PDB entry 6AJ0 | electron microscopy, 3.40 A resolution | chains A and C of the 4 polymer chains in the assembly

# Chain A
Protein: Viral protein 1
Source organism: Enterovirus D68
UniProtKB: A0A097F8Q2 (A0A097F8Q2_9ENTO); residues 1-295 here correspond to UniProt positions 565-859 (UniProt number = residue number + 564)
Chain sequence (295 residues; numbered 1 to 295; the number before each row is that of its first residue):
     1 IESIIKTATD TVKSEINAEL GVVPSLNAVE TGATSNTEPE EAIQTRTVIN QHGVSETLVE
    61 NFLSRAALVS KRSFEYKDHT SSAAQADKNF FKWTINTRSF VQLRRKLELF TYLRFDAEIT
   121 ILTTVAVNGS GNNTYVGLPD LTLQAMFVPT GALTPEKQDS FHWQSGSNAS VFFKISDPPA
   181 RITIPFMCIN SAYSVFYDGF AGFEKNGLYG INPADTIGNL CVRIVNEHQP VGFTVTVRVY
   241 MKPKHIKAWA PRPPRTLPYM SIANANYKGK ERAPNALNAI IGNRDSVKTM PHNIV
Not modelled in the structure: 78-87, 129-134, 290-295

# Chain C
Protein: Capsid protein VP3
Source organism: Enterovirus D68
Chain sequence (247 residues; numbered 1 to 247; the number before each row is that of its first residue):
     1 GVPTYLLPGS GQFLTTDDHS SAPALPCFNP TPEMHIPGQV RNMLEVVQVE SMMEINNTES
    61 AVGMERLKVD ISALTDVDQL LFNIPLDIQL DGPLRNTLVG NISRYYTHWS GSLEMTFMFC
   121 GSFMATGKLI LCYTPPGGSC PTTRETAMLG THIVWDFGLQ SSVTLIIPWI SGSHYRMFNN
   181 DAKSTNANVG YVTCFMQTNL IVPSESSDTC SLIGFIAAKD DFSLRLMRDS PDIGQLDHLH
   241 AAEAAYQ

# Interface between chain A and chain C
Pairs across the interface (132; chain A residue first):
  Thr9(A) - Asp220(C)  hydrogen bond (side chain-backbone)
  Thr9(A) - Asp221(C)
  Ser25(A) - Val163(C)
  Ser25(A) - Thr164(C)  hydrogen bond (backbone-backbone)
  Leu26(A) - Trp155(C)
  Leu26(A) - Gln160(C)
  Leu26(A) - Ser162(C)
  Asn27(A) - Gln160(C)
  Asn27(A) - Ser162(C)
  Asn27(A) - Thr164(C)
  Val29(A) - Glu50(C)
  Val29(A) - Thr116(C)
  Val29(A) - Met118(C)  hydrophobic
  Val29(A) - Ser162(C)
  Val29(A) - Phe215(C)  hydrophobic
  Glu30(A) - Met118(C)
  Ala33(A) - Glu50(C)
  Thr34(A) - Gln48(C)
  Ser35(A) - Thr164(C)  hydrogen bond
  Thr37(A) - Thr164(C)
  Thr37(A) - Ile166(C)
  Thr37(A) - Lys219(C)  hydrogen bond (backbone-side chain)
  His52(A) - Ser110(C)
  His52(A) - His174(C)
  His52(A) - Tyr175(C)
  Gly53(A) - Ser223(C)
  Val54(A) - Leu44(C)  hydrophobic
  Glu56(A) - Tyr106(C)
  Glu56(A) - Arg225(C)
  Glu56(A) - Leu226(C)  hydrogen bond (side chain-backbone)
  Glu56(A) - Met227(C)
  Thr57(A) - Asn42(C)  hydrogen bond
  Thr57(A) - Met43(C)  hydrogen bond (backbone-backbone)
  Thr57(A) - Leu44(C)
  Thr57(A) - Tyr106(C)
  Thr57(A) - Leu224(C)
  Leu58(A) - Arg41(C)
  Leu58(A) - Asn42(C)
  Val59(A) - Val40(C)
  Val59(A) - Arg41(C)
  Val59(A) - Asn42(C)
  Phe62(A) - Tyr106(C)
  Phe62(A) - Met227(C)
  Arg65(A) - Met227(C)
  Ala66(A) - Thr15(C)
  Ser70(A) - Tyr246(C)  hydrogen bond
  Lys71(A) - Tyr246(C)
  Arg72(A) - Tyr246(C)
  Lys88(A) - Gln247(C)
  Lys92(A) - Ala245(C)
  Lys92(A) - Tyr246(C)
  Lys92(A) - Gln247(C)
  Trp93(A) - Ala245(C)
  Trp93(A) - Tyr246(C)
  Thr94(A) - Ala245(C)
  Val101(A) - Ile233(C)
  Val101(A) - Leu239(C)  hydrophobic
  Arg105(A) - Tyr105(C)  hydrogen bond
  Arg105(A) - Asp232(C)  salt bridge
  Lys106(A) - Met227(C)
  Phe110(A) - Val40(C)  hydrophobic
  Phe110(A) - Met43(C)  hydrophobic
  Arg114(A) - Thr31(C)  hydrogen bond (side chain-backbone)
  Arg114(A) - Glu33(C)
  Glu118(A) - His19(C)
  Glu118(A) - Ser21(C)  hydrogen bond
  Thr120(A) - Phe13(C)
  Arg181(A) - Asp17(C)  salt bridge
  Arg181(A) - Ser21(C)
  Ile182(A) - Ala22(C)
  Ile182(A) - Ala24(C)  hydrophobic
  Thr183(A) - Ser21(C)
  Thr183(A) - Ala22(C)  hydrogen bond (backbone-backbone)
  Thr183(A) - Pro23(C)
  Thr183(A) - Ala24(C)  hydrogen bond (backbone-backbone)
  Pro185(A) - Leu25(C)
  Pro185(A) - Phe28(C)  hydrophobic
  Phe186(A) - Phe28(C)
  Phe186(A) - Thr31(C)
  Cys188(A) - Thr31(C)
  Ile189(A) - Thr31(C)
  Asn190(A) - Thr31(C)  hydrogen bond (backbone-side chain)
  Ser191(A) - Pro32(C)  hydrogen bond (side chain-backbone)
  Ser191(A) - Met34(C)
  Lys242(A) - Asp17(C)  salt bridge
  Lys247(A) - Glu33(C)  salt bridge
  Ala248(A) - Gln39(C)
  Ala248(A) - Val40(C)  hydrogen bond (backbone-backbone)
  Trp249(A) - Ile36(C)  hydrogen bond (side chain-backbone)
  Trp249(A) - Gly38(C)
  Trp249(A) - Gln39(C)
  Ala250(A) - Gly38(C)  hydrogen bond (backbone-backbone)
  Pro254(A) - Asn101(C)
  Thr256(A) - Asn96(C)
  Met260(A) - Leu239(C)
  Met260(A) - His240(C)  hydrogen bond (backbone-backbone)
  Ser261(A) - His240(C)
  Ile262(A) - Leu239(C)  hydrophobic
  Ile262(A) - His240(C)
  Ile262(A) - Ala241(C)
  Ile262(A) - Ala242(C)  hydrophobic
  Asn275(A) - Asp232(C)
  Asn278(A) - Val62(C)
  Asn278(A) - Gly63(C)  hydrogen bond (backbone-backbone)
  Asn278(A) - Arg66(C)
  Ala279(A) - Arg66(C)
  Ile280(A) - Arg95(C)  hydrogen bond (backbone-side chain)
  Ile280(A) - Asn96(C)
  Ile281(A) - Glu54(C)
  Ile281(A) - Asn57(C)
  Ile281(A) - Arg66(C)  hydrogen bond (backbone-side chain)
  Ile281(A) - Asp91(C)
  Ile281(A) - Gly92(C)
  Ile281(A) - Pro93(C)
  Ile281(A) - Arg95(C)
  Gly282(A) - Asn57(C)
  Gly282(A) - Asp91(C)  hydrogen bond (backbone-side chain)
  Asn283(A) - Asn57(C)
  Asn283(A) - Thr58(C)
  Asn283(A) - Glu59(C)
  Asn283(A) - Arg66(C)  hydrogen bond
  Arg284(A) - Ile55(C)  hydrogen bond (side chain-backbone)
  Arg284(A) - Asn57(C)  hydrogen bond (backbone-backbone)
  Arg284(A) - Thr58(C)  hydrogen bond (backbone-side chain)
  Arg284(A) - Asn83(C)  hydrogen bond (side chain-backbone)
  Arg284(A) - Pro85(C)
  Asp285(A) - Thr58(C)  hydrogen bond (backbone-side chain)
  Val287(A) - Asn56(C)
  Val287(A) - Phe82(C)  hydrophobic
  Val287(A) - Asn83(C)
  Lys288(A) - Leu80(C)
  Lys288(A) - Leu81(C)
Interface residues without a listed pair, chain A (87 interface residues in all): Ala8, Val23, Ala28, Asn36, Glu38, Pro39, Ala42, Ile43, Asn50, Asn61, Phe91, Gln102, Tyr112, Ala169, Pro178, Ile184, Met187, Ala192, Tyr240, Pro251, Pro258, Pro274, Thr289
Interface residues without a listed pair, chain C (89 interface residues in all): Gly11, Thr16, Pro30, Pro37, Val46, Ala61, Glu114, Thr151, Ser161, Pro168, Asp229, Ser230, Gln235, Glu243

# Summary
Chain A and chain C form an interface of 87 and 89 residues respectively, with 29 hydrogen bonds and 4 salt
bridges. Among the polar pairs are Arg105(A)-Asp232(C), Arg181(A)-Asp17(C) and Lys242(A)-Asp17(C).
Chain A is Viral protein 1 and chain C is Capsid protein VP3, both from Enterovirus D68; the structure, The
structure of Enterovirus D68 mature virion, was determined by electron microscopy, deposited together with
6AJ2 and 6AJ3.
